PDB entry 6V13 | X-ray diffraction, 2.75 A resolution | chains A and B of the 5 polymer chains in the assembly

Chain A:
Molecule: HLA class II histocompatibility antigen, DR alpha chain
Organism: Homo sapiens
UniProtKB: P01903 (DRA_HUMAN); residues 5-181 here correspond to UniProt positions 30-206 (UniProt number = residue number + 25)
Chain sequence (189 residues; each row starts with the number of its first residue):
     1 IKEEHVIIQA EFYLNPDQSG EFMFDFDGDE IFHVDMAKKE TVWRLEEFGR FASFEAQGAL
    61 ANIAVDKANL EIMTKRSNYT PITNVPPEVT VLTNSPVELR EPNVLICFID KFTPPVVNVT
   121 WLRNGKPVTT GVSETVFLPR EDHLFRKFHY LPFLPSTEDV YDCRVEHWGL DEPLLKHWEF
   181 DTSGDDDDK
Unresolved in the structure: 1-2, 181-189
Construct notes: expression tag (1-4, 182-189)
Disulfides: C107-C163
Glycans and other covalent adducts: N-acetylglucosamine (NAG) linked to N78, N118

Chain B:
Molecule: HLA class II histocompatibility antigen, DRB1-4 beta chain
Organism: Homo sapiens
UniProtKB: P13760 (2B14_HUMAN); residues 1-190 here correspond to UniProt positions 30-219 (UniProt number = residue number + 29)
Chain sequence (198 residues; row label = number of the first residue in the row):
     1 GDTRPRFLEQ VKHECHFFNG TERVRFLDRY FYHQEEYVRF DSDVGEYRAV TELGRPDAEY
    61 WNSQKDLLEQ KRAAVDTYCR HNYGVGESFT VQRRVYPEVT VYPAKTQPLQ HHNLLVCSVN
   121 GFYPGSIEVR WFRNGQEEKT GVVSTGLIQN GDWTFQTLVM LETVPRSGEV YTCQVEHPSL
   181 TSPLTVEWRA TGGDDDDK
Unresolved in the structure: 1, 105-111, 189-198
Construct notes: expression tag (191-198)
Disulfides: C15-C79, C117-C173
Glycans and other covalent adducts: N-acetylglucosamine (NAG) linked to N19

Chain A / chain B interface:
Contacting residue pairs - 113 pairs, chain A then chain B:
  E3(A) - F17(B)
  E3(A) - N19(B)
  E3(A) - G20(B)  hydrogen bond (backbone-backbone)
  E4(A) - F17(B)
  E4(A) - F18(B)
  H5(A) - H16(B)
  H5(A) - F17(B)  hydrogen bond (backbone-backbone)
  H5(A) - Y83(B)
  H5(A) - V91(B)
  V6(A) - C15(B)
  V6(A) - H16(B)
  I7(A) - H13(B)
  I7(A) - E14(B)
  I7(A) - C15(B)  hydrogen bond (backbone-backbone)
  I7(A) - F17(B)  hydrophobic
  I8(A) - H13(B)
  I8(A) - E14(B)
  Q9(A) - V11(B)
  Q9(A) - K12(B)
  Q9(A) - H13(B)  hydrogen bond (backbone-backbone)
  Q9(A) - Y78(B)  hydrogen bond
  A10(A) - V11(B)
  E11(A) - Q10(B)
  E11(A) - V11(B)  hydrogen bond (backbone-backbone)
  E11(A) - H13(B)  salt bridge
  F12(A) - L8(B)  hydrophobic
  F12(A) - E9(B)
  F12(A) - Q10(B)
  Y13(A) - F7(B)
  Y13(A) - L8(B)
  Y13(A) - E9(B)  hydrogen bond (backbone-backbone)
  L14(A) - R6(B)
  L14(A) - F7(B)
  N15(A) - R6(B)
  N15(A) - F7(B)  hydrogen bond (backbone-backbone)
  P16(A) - R4(B)
  P16(A) - P5(B)
  P16(A) - R6(B)
  D17(A) - R6(B)  salt bridge
  F24(A) - N82(B)
  F26(A) - T90(B)
  F26(A) - V91(B)  hydrophobic
  F26(A) - Y123(B)
  F26(A) - W153(B)  hydrophobic
  D27(A) - Q149(B)  hydrogen bond (backbone-side chain)
  G28(A) - Q149(B)
  D29(A) - Y123(B)
  D29(A) - Q149(B)  hydrogen bond
  D29(A) - W153(B)  hydrogen bond (side chain-backbone)
  E30(A) - W153(B)  hydrogen bond (backbone-side chain)
  R44(A) - G151(B)  hydrogen bond (side chain-backbone)
  R44(A) - D152(B)
  R44(A) - W153(B)
  L45(A) - R93(B)
  L45(A) - W153(B)  hydrophobic
  E47(A) - R93(B)  salt bridge
  F48(A) - F89(B)  hydrophobic
  F48(A) - W153(B)
  F51(A) - F89(B)  hydrophobic
  A52(A) - V85(B)  hydrophobic
  A52(A) - F89(B)  hydrophobic
  D66(A) - V11(B)
  L70(A) - F7(B)
  L70(A) - L8(B)
  L70(A) - E9(B)
  M73(A) - E9(B)
  M73(A) - Y32(B)  hydrophobic
  M73(A) - Y37(B)  hydrophobic
  M73(A) - L53(B)  hydrophobic
  T74(A) - F7(B)
  T74(A) - Y32(B)
  R76(A) - L53(B)  hydrogen bond (side chain-backbone)
  R76(A) - G54(B)
  R76(A) - P56(B)
  R76(A) - D57(B)  salt bridge
  S77(A) - Y32(B)  hydrogen bond
  Y79(A) - F7(B)
  T80(A) - F7(B)
  T80(A) - Y32(B)  hydrogen bond (backbone-side chain)
  T80(A) - H33(B)  hydrogen bond (backbone-side chain)
  P81(A) - P5(B)  hydrophobic
  P81(A) - R6(B)
  P81(A) - F7(B)  hydrophobic
  P81(A) - H33(B)  hydrogen bond (backbone-side chain)
  I82(A) - R6(B)  hydrogen bond (backbone-backbone)
  I82(A) - H33(B)  hydrogen bond (backbone-side chain)
  T83(A) - Q34(B)
  L92(A) - I148(B)  hydrophobic
  L92(A) - Q156(B)
  T93(A) - Q156(B)  hydrogen bond (backbone-side chain)
  N94(A) - N120(B)
  N94(A) - Q156(B)
  P96(A) - T100(B)
  P96(A) - N120(B)
  I106(A) - N150(B)
  T113(A) - L8(B)
  T113(A) - Q34(B)
  P139(A) - K12(B)
  R140(A) - K12(B)  hydrogen bond (backbone-side chain)
  H143(A) - Q10(B)  hydrogen bond (backbone-side chain)
  H143(A) - K12(B)  hydrogen bond
  H143(A) - R29(B)
  H143(A) - F31(B)
  L144(A) - Q34(B)
  F145(A) - L8(B)  hydrophobic
  F145(A) - Q10(B)
  F148(A) - Q149(B)
  F148(A) - N150(B)
  F148(A) - G151(B)
  Y150(A) - N150(B)  hydrogen bond (side chain-backbone)
  Y150(A) - G151(B)  hydrogen bond (side chain-backbone)
  Y150(A) - D152(B)
  W168(A) - R6(B)
Other interface residues (no listed pair), chain A (59 interface residues in all): I31, N62, N69, V85, S95, P115, R146
Other interface residues (no listed pair), chain B (50 interface residues in all): D2, Y30, Y102, S118, F155

In short:
The interface between chain A and chain B involves 59 residues on one side and 50 on the other, with 26
hydrogen bonds and 4 salt bridges. Polar pairs include E11(A)-H13(B), D17(A)-R6(B) and E47(A)-R93(B).
Covalently linked N-acetylglucosamine: at N78(A) and N118(A).
Here chain A is HLA class II histocompatibility antigen, DR alpha chain and chain B is HLA class II
histocompatibility antigen, DRB1-4 beta chain, both from Homo sapiens. Entry 6V13 (immune receptor complex)
was determined by X-ray diffraction together with 6V0Y, 6V15, 6V18, 6V19 and 6V1A from the same study.
